Entry 2CAU (X-ray diffraction, 2.10 A resolution); this record covers chain A.

[Chain A]
Molecule: Protein (CANAVALIN)
Source organism: Canavalia ensiformis
UniProt: P50477 (CANA_CANEN); residue numbers follow UniProt; this construct covers 1-445
Chain sequence (445 residues; row label = number of the first residue in the row):
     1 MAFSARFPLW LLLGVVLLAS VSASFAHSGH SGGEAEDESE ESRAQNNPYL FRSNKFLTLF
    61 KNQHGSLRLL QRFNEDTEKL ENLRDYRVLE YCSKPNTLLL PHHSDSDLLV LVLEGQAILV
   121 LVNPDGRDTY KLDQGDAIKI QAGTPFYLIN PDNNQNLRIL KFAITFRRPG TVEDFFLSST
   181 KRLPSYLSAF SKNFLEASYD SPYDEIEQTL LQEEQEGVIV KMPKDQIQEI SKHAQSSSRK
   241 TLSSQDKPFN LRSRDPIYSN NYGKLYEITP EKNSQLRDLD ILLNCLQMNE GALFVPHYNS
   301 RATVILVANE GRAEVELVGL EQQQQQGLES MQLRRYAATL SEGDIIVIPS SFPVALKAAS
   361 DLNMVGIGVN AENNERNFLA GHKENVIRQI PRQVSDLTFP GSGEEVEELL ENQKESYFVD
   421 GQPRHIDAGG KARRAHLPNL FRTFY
Unresolved in the structure: 1-45, 224-245, 322-331, 422-445
Reported in the primary citation:
  - contacts within the chain: Arg-52/Lys-55, Arg-52/Asp-344 (salt bridge), Ser-53/Phe-56, Arg-72/Glu-75, Lys-79/Glu-321 (salt bridge), Leu-83/Tyr-86, Asp-133/Asp-136, Lys-139/Asp-278, Gln-141/Thr-144, Arg-168/Thr-171, Thr-180/Leu-183, Lys-181/Glu-216, Asn-250/Ser-253, Thr-269/Lys-272, Asn-289/Ala-292, Ser-341/Asp-344, Pro-349/Phe-352, Asn-299/Ser-351 (backbone contact), Ala-371/Asn-374, Phe-378/Glu-384, His-382/Glu-415, Phe-378/Val-386, Val-295/Tyr-417
  - self-association interface (contacts with another copy of this molecule): Leu-98, Pro-101, Pro-124, Tyr-147, Tyr-186, Tyr-199, Leu-210, Val-220, Met-222, Pro-223, Leu-293, Val-295, Pro-296, Tyr-298, Val-318, Leu-320, Leu-333, Phe-352, Pro-353, Ala-355, Leu-379, Ala-380, Val-386, Ile-387, Pro-391, Val-394, Leu-397, Phe-399, Pro-400, Val-406, Leu-410, Val-419
  - conformationally variable residues (side-chain flip): Asn-153, Lys-181, Ser-360

[Summary]
From the paper: conformational variability at Asn-153, Lys-181 and Ser-360; a self-association interface
involving Leu-98, Pro-101 and Pro-124 among others.
Chain A is Protein (CANAVALIN) (Canavalia ensiformis); the structure, Canavalin from jack bean, was determined
by X-ray diffraction, deposited together with 2CAV.
